6ILP - chains B and C of the 4 polymer chains in the assembly; structure by electron microscopy, 2.90 A resolution.

== Chain B ==
Name: Capsid protein VP2
From: Echovirus E6
Sequence (252 residues; each row starts with the number of its first residue):
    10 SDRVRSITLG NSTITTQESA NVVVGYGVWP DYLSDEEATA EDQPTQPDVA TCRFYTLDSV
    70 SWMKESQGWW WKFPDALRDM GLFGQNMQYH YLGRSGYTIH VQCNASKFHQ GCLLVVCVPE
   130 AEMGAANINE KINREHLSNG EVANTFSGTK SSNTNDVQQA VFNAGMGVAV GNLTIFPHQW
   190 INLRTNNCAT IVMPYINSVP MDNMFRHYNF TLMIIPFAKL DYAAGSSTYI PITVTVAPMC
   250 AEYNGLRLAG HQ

== Chain C ==
Name: Capsid protein VP3
From: Echovirus E6
Sequence (238 residues; numbered 1 to 238; the number before each row is that of its first residue):
     1 GLPVMNTPGS NQFLTSDDYQ SPTAMPQFDV TPEMNIPGEV KNLMEIAEVD SVVPVNNVNE
    61 NVNSLEAYRI PVHSVTETGA QVFGFTLQPG ADTVMERTLL GEILNYYANW SGSIKLTFMY
   121 CGSAMATGKF LLAYSPPGAG VPKNRREAML GTHIIWDIGL QSSCVLCVPW ISQTHYRFVS
   181 KDIYTDAGFI TCWYQTSIVV PAEVQNQSVI LCFVSACNDF SVRLLRDSPF VRQTAFYQ

== How chain B and chain C interact ==
Pairs across the interface (60):
  Tyr35(B) - Gly38(C)
  Val37(B) - Pro37(C)  hydrophobic
  Glu46(B) - Met34(C)
  Glu46(B) - Asn35(C)  hydrogen bond (side chain-backbone)
  Lys116(B) - Ala124(C)
  Lys116(B) - Met125(C)
  Phe117(B) - Met125(C)  hydrophobic
  Phe117(B) - Glu203(C)
  Phe117(B) - Val204(C)  hydrophobic
  His118(B) - Ser123(C)
  Gln119(B) - Gly122(C)
  Gln119(B) - Ser123(C)
  Gln119(B) - Gln205(C)
  Gln119(B) - Gln207(C)  hydrogen bond (side chain-backbone)
  Gln119(B) - Ser208(C)
  Gly120(B) - Cys121(C)
  Cys121(B) - Cys121(C)  hydrophobic
  Val170(B) - Leu65(C)  hydrophobic
  Phe171(B) - Asn63(C)
  Phe171(B) - Ser64(C)
  Val179(B) - Tyr68(C)  hydrophobic
  Gly180(B) - Ser51(C)
  Gly180(B) - Val52(C)  hydrogen bond (backbone-backbone)
  Gly180(B) - Tyr68(C)  hydrogen bond (backbone-side chain)
  Asn181(B) - Ser51(C)
  Asn181(B) - Arg97(C)  hydrogen bond (side chain-backbone)
  Asn181(B) - Thr98(C)
  Asn181(B) - Leu99(C)  hydrogen bond (side chain-backbone)
  Thr183(B) - Val49(C)
  Thr183(B) - Asp50(C)  hydrogen bond (side chain-backbone)
  Thr183(B) - Ser51(C)
  Ile184(B) - Ile46(C)  hydrophobic
  Ile184(B) - Val49(C)  hydrophobic
  Trp189(B) - Phe213(C)  hydrophobic
  Asn191(B) - Tyr120(C)  hydrogen bond (side chain-backbone)
  Asn191(B) - Cys121(C)
  Arg193(B) - Tyr120(C)
  Arg193(B) - Gly122(C)
  Arg193(B) - Ser123(C)  hydrogen bond (side chain-backbone)
  Arg193(B) - Ala124(C)
  Arg193(B) - Ala126(C)
  Arg193(B) - Ile158(C)
  Arg193(B) - Gly159(C)  hydrogen bond (side chain-backbone)
  Thr194(B) - Leu160(C)
  Tyr204(B) - Pro37(C)
  Ile205(B) - Pro37(C)  hydrophobic
  Asn206(B) - Met34(C)
  Asn206(B) - Ile36(C)
  Pro209(B) - Met34(C)  hydrophobic
  Ile224(B) - Leu65(C)  hydrophobic
  Pro225(B) - Leu65(C)
  Phe226(B) - Val52(C)  hydrophobic
  Phe226(B) - Leu65(C)
  Phe226(B) - Arg69(C)  hydrogen bond (backbone-side chain)
  Ala227(B) - Cys121(C)  hydrophobic
  Lys228(B) - Arg69(C)
  Asp230(B) - Gln205(C)
  Tyr231(B) - Gln205(C)  hydrogen bond (backbone-side chain)
  Ala232(B) - Glu203(C)
  Ala232(B) - Gln205(C)
Other interface residues (no listed pair), chain B (39 interface residues in all): Gly157, Ala178, Pro203, Ser207, Val208, Ala233, Gly234
Other interface residues (no listed pair), chain C (40 interface residues in all): Val62, Met119, Ser162, Ala202, Val209, Leu211

== In short ==
39 residues of chain B and 40 residues of chain C are in contact; the contacts include 12 hydrogen bonds.
Among the polar pairs are Glu46(B)-Asn35(C), Gln119(B)-Gln207(C) and Gly180(B)-Tyr68(C).
Chain B is Capsid protein VP2 and chain C is Capsid protein VP3, both from Echovirus E6; the structure,
Cryo-EM structure of full Echovirus 6 particle at PH 7.4, was determined by electron microscopy (same
publication as 6ILJ, 6ILK, 6ILL, 6ILM, 6ILN and 6ILO).
